PDB entry 1SNP | X-ray diffraction, 1.95 A resolution | chain A

== Chain A ==
Protein: Staphylococcal nuclease
From: Staphylococcus aureus
Notes: EC 3.1.31.1
UniProtKB: P00644 (NUC_STAAU); residues 1-149 here correspond to UniProt positions 83-231 (UniProt number = residue number + 82)
Sequence (149 residues; numbered 1 to 149; the number before each row is that of its first residue):
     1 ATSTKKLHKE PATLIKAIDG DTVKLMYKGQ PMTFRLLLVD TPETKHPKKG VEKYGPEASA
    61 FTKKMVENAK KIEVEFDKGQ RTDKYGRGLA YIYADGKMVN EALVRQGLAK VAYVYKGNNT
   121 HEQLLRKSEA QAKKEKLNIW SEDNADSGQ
Disordered / not traced: 1-5, 45-50, 142-149
Differences from the reference sequence: engineered mutation G117 (Pro199 in P00644); conflict L124 (His206 in P00644)
UniProt features mapped onto this chain:
  - active site: R35, E43, R87
  - binding site (Ca(2+)): D21, D40, T41

== In short ==
Curated annotation (UniProt) lists 3 active-site residues and 3 Ca2+-binding residues.
Chain A is Staphylococcal nuclease (Staphylococcus aureus); the structure, Protein stability in staphylococcal
nuclease, was determined by X-ray diffraction together with 1SNO and 1SNQ from the same study.
